Entry 1VQ5 (X-ray diffraction, 2.60 A resolution); this record covers chains 0 and Y of the 32 polymer chains in the assembly.

# Chain 0
Molecule: 23S ribosomal RNA
Source organism: Haloarcula marismortui
Sequence (2922 nucleotides; row label = number of the first residue in the row):
     2 UUGGCUACUAUGCCAGCUGGUGGAUUGCUCGGCUCAGGCGCUGAUGAAGG
    52 ACGUGCCAAGCUGCGAUAAGCCAUGGGGAGCCGCACGGAGGCGAAGAACC
   102 AUGGAUUUCCGAAUGAGAAUCUCUCUAACAAUUGCUUCGCGCAAUGAGGA
   152 ACCCCGAGAACUGAAACAUCUCAGUAUCGGGAGGAACAGAAAACGCAAUG
   202 UGAUGUCGUUAGUAACCGCGAGUGAACGCGAUACAGCCCAAACCGAAGCC
   252 CUCACGGGCAAUGUGGUGUCAGGGCUACCUCUCAUCAGCCGACCGUCUCG
   302 ACGAAGUCUCUUGGAACAGAGCGUGAUACAGGGUGACAACCCCGUACUCG
   352 AGACCAGUACGACGUGCGGUAGUGCCAGAGUAGCGGGGGUUGGAUAUCCC
   402 UCGCGAAUAACGCAGGCAUCGACUGCGAAGGCUAAACACAACCUGAGACC
   452 GAUAGUGAACAAGUAGUGUGAACGAACGCUGCAAAGUACCCUCAGAAGGG
   502 AGGCGAAAUAGAGCAUGAAAUCAGUUGGCGAUCGAGCGACAGGGCAUACA
   552 AGGUCCCUCGACGAAUGACCGACGCGCGAGCGUCCAGUAAGACUCACGGG
   602 AAGCCGAUGUUCUGUCGUACGUUUUGAAAAACGAGCCAGGGAGUGUGUCU
   652 GCAUGGCAAGUCUAACCGGAGUAUCCGGGGAGGCACAGGGAAACCGACAU
   702 GGCCGCAGGGCUUUGCCCGAGGGCCGCCGUCUUCAAGGGCGGGGAGCCAU
   752 GUGGACACGACCCGAAUCCGGACGAUCUACGCAUGGACAAGAUGAAGCGU
   802 GCCGAAAGGCACGUGGAAGUCUGUUAGAGUUGGUGUCCUACAAUACCCUC
   852 UCGUGAUCUAUGUGUAGGGGUGAAAGGCCCAUCGAGUCCGGCAACAGCUG
   902 GUUCCAAUCGAAACAUGUCGAAGCAUGACCUCCGCCGAGGUAGUCUGUGA
   952 GGUAGAGCGACCGAUUGGUGUGUCCGCCUCCGAGAGGAGUCGGCACACCU
  1002 GUCAAACUCCAAACUUACAGACGCCGUUUGACGCGGGGAUUCCGGUGCGC
  1052 GGGGUAAGCCUGUGUACCAGGAGGGGAACAACCCAGAGAUAGGUUAAGGU
  1102 CCCCAAGUGUGGAUUAAGUGUAAUCCUCUGAAGGUGGUCUCGAGCCCUAG
  1152 ACAGCCGGGAGGUGAGCUUAGAAGCAGCUACCCUCUAAGAAAAGCGUAAC
  1202 AGCUUACCGGCCGAGGUUUGAGGCGCCCAAAAUGAUCGGGACUCAAAUCC
  1252 ACCACCGAGACCUGUCCGUACCACUCAUACUGGUAAUCGAGUAGAUUGGC
  1302 GCUCUAAUUGGAUGGAAGUAGGGGUGAAAACUCCUAUGGACCGAUUAGUG
  1352 ACGAAAAUCCUGGCCAUAGUAGCAGCGAUAGUCGGGUGAGAACCCCGACG
  1402 GCCUAAUGGAUAAGGGUUCCUCAGCACUGCUGAUCAGCUGAGGGUUAGCC
  1452 GGUCCUAAGUCAUACCGCAACUCGACUAUGACGAAAUGGGAAACGGGUUA
  1502 AUAUUCCCGUGCCACUAUGCAGUGAAAGUUGACGCCCUGGGGUCGAUCAC
  1552 GCUGGGCAUUCGCCCAGUCGAACCGUCCAACUCCGUGGAAGCCGUAAUGG
  1602 CAGGAAGCGGACGAACGGCGGCAUAGGGAAACGUGAUUCAACCUGGGGCC
  1652 CAUGAAAAGACGAGCAUAGUGUCCGUACCGAGAACCGACACAGGUGUCCA
  1702 UGGCGGCGAAAGCCAAGGCCUGUCGGGAGCAACCAACGUUAGGGAAUUCG
  1752 GCAAGUUAGUCCCGUACCUUCGGAAGAAGGGAUGCCUGCUCCGGAACGGA
  1802 GCAGGUCGCAGUGACUCGGAAGCUCGGACUGUCUAGUAACAACAUAGGUG
  1852 ACCGCAAAUCCGCAAGGACUCGUACGGUCACUGAAUCCUGCCCAGUGCAG
  1902 GUAUCUGAACACCUCGUACAAGAGGACGAAGGACCUGUCAACGGCGGGGG
  1952 UAACUAUGACCCUCUUAAGGUAGCGUAGUACCUUGCCGCAUCAGUAGCGG
  2002 CUUGCAUGAAUGGAUUAACCAGAGCUUCACUGUCCCAACGUUGGGCCCGG
  2052 UGAACUGUACAUUCCAGUGCGGAGUCUGGAGACACCCAGGGGGAAGCGAA
  2102 GACCCUAUGGAGCUUUACUGCAGGCUGUCGCUGAGACGUGGUCGCCGAUG
  2152 UGCAGCAUAGGUAGGAGACACUACACAGGUACCCGCGCUAGCGGGCCACC
  2202 GAGUCAACAGUGAAAUACUACCCGUCGGUGACUGCGACUCUCACUCCGGG
  2252 AGGAGGACACCGAUAGCCGGGCAGUUUGACUGGGGCGGUACGCGCUCGAA
  2302 AAGAUAUCGAGCGCGCCCUAUGGCUAUCUCAGCCGGGACAGAGACCCGGC
  2352 GAAGAGUGCAAGAGCAAAAGAUAGCUUGACAGUGUUCUUCCCAACGAGGA
  2402 ACGCUGACGCGAAAGCGUGGUCUAGCGAACCAAUUAGCCUGCUUGAUGCG
  2452 GGCAAUUGAUGACAGAAAAGCUACCCUAGGGAUAACAGAGUCGUCACUCG
  2502 CAAGAGCACAUAUCGACCGAGUGGCUUGCUACCUCGAUGUCGGUUCCCUC
  2552 CAUCCUGCCCGUGCAGAAGCGGGCAAGGGUGAGGUUGUUCGCCUAUUAAA
  2602 GGAGGUCGUGAGCUGGGUUUAGACCGUCGUGAGACAGGUCGGCUGCUAUC
  2652 UACUGGGUGUGUAAUGGUGUCUGACAAGAACGACCGUAUAGUACGAGAGG
  2702 AACUACGGUUGGUGGCCACUGGUGUACCGGUUGUUCGAGAGAGCACGUGC
  2752 CGGGUAGCCACGCCACACGGGGUAAGAGCUGAACGCAUCUAAGCUCGAAA
  2802 CCCACUUGGAAAAGAGACACCGCCGAGGUCCCGCGUACAAGACGCGGUCG
  2852 AUAGACUCGGGGUGUGCGCGUCGAGGUAACGAGACGUUAAGCCCACGAGC
  2902 ACUAACAGACCAAAGCCAUCAU
Disordered / not traced: 2-9, 126-127, 715, 971-998, 1560, 1952-1963, 2137-2236, 2339-2343, 2665-2666, 2915-2923
Construct notes: modified residue (628, 2587-2588, 2619, 2621)
Modified positions: 1MA (6-hydro-1-methyladenosine-5'-monophosphate) at position 628, OMU (o2'-methyluridine 5'-monophosphate) at position 2587, OMG (o2'-methylguanosine-5'-monophosphate) at position 2588, UR3 (3-methyluridine-5'-monophoshate) at position 2619, PSU (pseudouridine-5'-monophosphate) at position 2621
Ion coordination: Mg2+ site 1 near G28 (its only coordinating residue here); Na+ site 1: C40, G41, C443; Na+ site 2: G56, A59, G61; Na+ site 3: G66, U108; Mg2+ site 2 near U115 (its only coordinating residue here); Na+ site 4 near C130 (its only coordinating residue here); Na+ site 5: C141, G142; Mg2+ site 3: C162, U2276; K+ site 1 near U163 (its only coordinating residue here); Mg2+ site 4: A165, A167, C168; Na+ site 6: A165, A166, A167; Mg2+ site 5 near A166 (its only coordinating residue here); 60 more Na+ sites not listed; 82 more Mg2+ sites not listed; 2 more K+ sites not listed

# Chain Y
Molecule: 50S ribosomal protein L32E
Source organism: Haloarcula marismortui
Reference sequence: P12736 (RL32_HALMA); residue numbers follow UniProt; this construct covers 0-240
Amino-acid sequence (241 residues; numbered 0 to 240; the number before each row is that of its first residue; numbering starts at 0):
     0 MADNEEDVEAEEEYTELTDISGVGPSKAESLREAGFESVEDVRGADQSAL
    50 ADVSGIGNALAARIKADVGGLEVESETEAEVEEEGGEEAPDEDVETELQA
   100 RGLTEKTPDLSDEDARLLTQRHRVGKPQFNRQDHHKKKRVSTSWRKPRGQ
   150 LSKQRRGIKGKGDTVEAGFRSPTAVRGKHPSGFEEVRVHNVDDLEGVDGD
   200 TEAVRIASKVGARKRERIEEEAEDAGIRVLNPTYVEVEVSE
Disordered / not traced: 0-94, 237-240
Ion coordination: Mg2+ near His133 (its only coordinating residue here)

# Interface between chain 0 and chain Y
Pairs across the interface (169):
  G320(0) - Arg212(Y)  hydrogen bond to the sugar
  A521(0) - Lys137(Y)  salt bridge to the phosphate
  U522(0) - Lys137(Y)  salt bridge to the phosphate
  G537(0) - Lys135(Y)  hydrogen bond to the sugar
  G537(0) - Lys160(Y)  sugar contact
  C538(0) - His134(Y)  salt bridge to the phosphate
  C538(0) - Lys135(Y)  salt bridge to the phosphate
  G539(0) - His134(Y)  hydrogen bond to the phosphate
  G539(0) - Gly159(Y)  hydrogen bond to the base
  A540(0) - Gln127(Y)  hydrogen bond to the phosphate
  A540(0) - Gly159(Y)  sugar contact
  A540(0) - Gly161(Y)  sugar contact
  C541(0) - Pro126(Y)  phosphate contact
  C541(0) - Gln127(Y)  hydrogen bond to the phosphate
  A551(0) - Tyr233(Y)  phosphate contact
  A552(0) - Arg204(Y)  hydrogen bond to the phosphate
  A552(0) - Leu229(Y)  sugar contact
  A552(0) - Pro231(Y)  phosphate contact
  A552(0) - Tyr233(Y)  hydrogen bond to the phosphate
  G553(0) - His178(Y)  salt bridge to the phosphate
  G553(0) - Pro179(Y)  sugar contact
  G553(0) - Arg204(Y)  salt bridge to the phosphate
  G554(0) - His178(Y)  salt bridge to the phosphate
  G554(0) - Ser180(Y)  phosphate contact
  G554(0) - Arg227(Y)  salt bridge to the phosphate
  U555(0) - His121(Y)  phosphate contact
  U555(0) - Pro179(Y)  phosphate contact
  C556(0) - His121(Y)  salt bridge to the phosphate
  C594(0) - Arg122(Y)  hydrogen bond to the sugar
  U595(0) - Thr118(Y)  phosphate contact
  U595(0) - Arg122(Y)  salt bridge to the phosphate
  C617(0) - Lys158(Y)  hydrogen bond to the sugar
  C617(0) - Gly159(Y)  base contact
  G618(0) - Lys158(Y)  sugar contact
  G618(0) - Lys160(Y)  hydrogen bond to the sugar
  A620(0) - Asp132(Y)  hydrogen bond to the sugar
  A620(0) - Lys135(Y)  hydrogen bond to the sugar
  A620(0) - Lys152(Y)  phosphate contact
  A620(0) - Lys160(Y)  salt bridge to the phosphate
  C621(0) - Gln131(Y)  hydrogen bond to the phosphate
  C621(0) - Asp132(Y)  sugar contact
  C621(0) - Ser151(Y)  phosphate contact
  C621(0) - Lys152(Y)  salt bridge to the phosphate
  G622(0) - Gln131(Y)  hydrogen bond to the phosphate
  G622(0) - Arg147(Y)  phosphate contact
  G622(0) - Gly148(Y)  hydrogen bond to the phosphate
  G622(0) - Ser151(Y)  phosphate contact
  U623(0) - Gly148(Y)  phosphate contact
  U623(0) - Gln149(Y)  hydrogen bond to the phosphate
  U623(0) - Leu150(Y)  base contact
  U624(0) - Leu150(Y)  base contact
  U625(0) - Leu150(Y)  base contact
  1MA_628(0) - Leu150(Y)  sugar contact
  A629(0) - Lys152(Y)  salt bridge to the phosphate
  C637(0) - Lys136(Y)  salt bridge to the phosphate
  C637(0) - Arg138(Y)  salt bridge to the phosphate
  C638(0) - Lys136(Y)  phosphate contact
  C638(0) - Lys137(Y)  hydrogen bond to the phosphate
  C638(0) - Arg138(Y)  salt bridge to the phosphate
  A639(0) - Arg138(Y)  phosphate contact
  C905(0) - Arg144(Y)  salt bridge to the phosphate
  C906(0) - Trp143(Y)  phosphate contact
  C906(0) - Arg144(Y)  phosphate contact
  C906(0) - Lys145(Y)  hydrogen bond to the phosphate
  C906(0) - Arg147(Y)  salt bridge to the phosphate
  A907(0) - Trp143(Y)  hydrogen bond to the phosphate
  A907(0) - Lys145(Y)  phosphate contact
  A907(0) - Val164(Y)  sugar contact
  A908(0) - Glu165(Y)  phosphate contact
  A908(0) - Ala166(Y)  hydrogen bond to the phosphate
  G1071(0) - Gln149(Y)  phosphate contact
  G1071(0) - Arg154(Y)  sugar contact
  G1072(0) - Arg154(Y)  salt bridge to the phosphate
  G1072(0) - Arg155(Y)  phosphate contact
  A1073(0) - Arg155(Y)  sugar contact
  A1073(0) - Gly156(Y)  hydrogen bond to the sugar
  A1073(0) - Ile157(Y)  phosphate contact
  G1074(0) - Ile157(Y)  phosphate contact
  G1074(0) - Lys158(Y)  hydrogen bond to the phosphate
  G1075(0) - Lys158(Y)  salt bridge to the phosphate
  G1089(0) - Glu165(Y)  hydrogen bond to the sugar
  G1089(0) - Gly167(Y)  hydrogen bond to the base
  A1090(0) - Gly167(Y)  sugar contact
  A1090(0) - Phe168(Y)  sugar contact
  U1091(0) - Val123(Y)  sugar contact
  G1260(0) - Lys158(Y)  base contact
  U1266(0) - Arg115(Y)  hydrogen bond to the phosphate
  U1266(0) - Gln119(Y)  hydrogen bond to the sugar
  C1267(0) - Arg115(Y)  salt bridge to the phosphate
  C1267(0) - Leu116(Y)  sugar contact
  C1267(0) - Gln119(Y)  sugar contact
  C1267(0) - Pro171(Y)  sugar contact
  C1268(0) - Ala166(Y)  hydrogen bond to the sugar
  C1268(0) - Gly167(Y)  base contact
  C1268(0) - Arg169(Y)  sugar contact
  C1268(0) - Ser170(Y)  sugar contact
  C1268(0) - Pro171(Y)  phosphate contact
  C1268(0) - Thr172(Y)  hydrogen bond to the phosphate
  C1268(0) - Arg175(Y)  hydrogen bond to the phosphate
  G1269(0) - Ala166(Y)  sugar contact
  G1269(0) - Arg175(Y)  salt bridge to the phosphate
  U1293(0) - Gln149(Y)  hydrogen bond to the sugar
  U1293(0) - Arg154(Y)  sugar contact
  A1294(0) - Gln149(Y)  phosphate contact
  G1311(0) - His188(Y)  sugar contact
  G1311(0) - Asn189(Y)  phosphate contact
  G1311(0) - Lys208(Y)  base contact
  G1312(0) - His188(Y)  sugar contact
  G1312(0) - Asn189(Y)  phosphate contact
  G1312(0) - Lys208(Y)  hydrogen bond to the sugar
  G1312(0) - Val209(Y)  hydrogen bond to the sugar
  G1312(0) - Lys213(Y)  salt bridge to the phosphate
  A1313(0) - Lys208(Y)  sugar contact
  A1313(0) - Val209(Y)  phosphate contact
  A1313(0) - Gly210(Y)  hydrogen bond to the phosphate
  A1313(0) - Lys213(Y)  salt bridge to the phosphate
  G1315(0) - Ala211(Y)  hydrogen bond to the phosphate
  G1315(0) - Arg212(Y)  hydrogen bond to the base
  G1315(0) - Glu215(Y)  hydrogen bond to the base
  G1316(0) - Gly210(Y)  phosphate contact
  G1316(0) - Ala211(Y)  hydrogen bond to the phosphate
  A1317(0) - Lys208(Y)  phosphate contact
  A1318(0) - Lys208(Y)  phosphate contact
  G1324(0) - Arg204(Y)  base contact
  G1325(0) - Pro179(Y)  sugar contact
  U1326(0) - Arg120(Y)  phosphate contact
  U1326(0) - Gly176(Y)  phosphate contact
  U1326(0) - Lys177(Y)  sugar contact
  G1327(0) - Arg120(Y)  salt bridge to the phosphate
  G1327(0) - Lys125(Y)  hydrogen bond to the base
  G1327(0) - Arg169(Y)  hydrogen bond to the phosphate
  G1327(0) - Ser170(Y)  phosphate contact
  G1327(0) - Arg175(Y)  phosphate contact
  G1327(0) - Gly176(Y)  hydrogen bond to the phosphate
  A1328(0) - Phe128(Y)  sugar contact
  A1328(0) - Val164(Y)  sugar contact
  A1328(0) - Glu165(Y)  base contact
  A1328(0) - Ala166(Y)  hydrogen bond to the base
  A1328(0) - Phe168(Y)  sugar contact
  A1328(0) - Arg169(Y)  salt bridge to the phosphate
  A1328(0) - Ser170(Y)  hydrogen bond to the phosphate
  A1328(0) - Arg175(Y)  salt bridge to the phosphate
  A1329(0) - Lys125(Y)  salt bridge to the phosphate
  A1329(0) - Phe128(Y)  phosphate contact
  A1329(0) - Trp143(Y)  phosphate contact
  A1329(0) - Val164(Y)  sugar contact
  A1329(0) - Arg169(Y)  base contact
  A1330(0) - Ser142(Y)  phosphate contact
  A1330(0) - Trp143(Y)  hydrogen bond to the phosphate
  A1331(0) - Ser142(Y)  hydrogen bond to the phosphate
  A1331(0) - Arg144(Y)  salt bridge to the phosphate
  U1333(0) - Arg186(Y)  hydrogen bond to the phosphate
  U1333(0) - Arg204(Y)  sugar contact
  C1334(0) - Arg186(Y)  salt bridge to the phosphate
  C1334(0) - Arg204(Y)  hydrogen bond to the sugar
  C1334(0) - Ile205(Y)  sugar contact
  C1334(0) - Ala206(Y)  phosphate contact
  C1334(0) - Ser207(Y)  hydrogen bond to the phosphate
  C1334(0) - Asn230(Y)  hydrogen bond to the phosphate
  C1335(0) - Ser207(Y)  phosphate contact
  C1335(0) - Asn230(Y)  hydrogen bond to the phosphate
  C1343(0) - Lys208(Y)  hydrogen bond to the sugar
  G1344(0) - Lys208(Y)  hydrogen bond to the sugar
  A1356(0) - Arg130(Y)  salt bridge to the phosphate
  A1356(0) - Asp132(Y)  base contact
  A1356(0) - Lys136(Y)  base contact
  A1356(0) - Arg138(Y)  hydrogen bond to the base
  A1356(0) - Val139(Y)  base contact
  U2059(0) - Lys136(Y)  hydrogen bond to the sugar
Interface residues without a listed pair, chain 0 (76 interface residues in all): A319, C596, G636, G1290, U1314, A2060
Interface residues without a listed pair, chain Y (80 interface residues in all): Glu112, Gln153, Asp162, Val174, Glu184, Arg214, Arg216

# In short
The interface between chain 0 and chain Y involves 76 residues on one side and 80 on the other, with 54
hydrogen bonds and 31 salt bridges. Polar pairs include G539(0)-Gly159(Y), G1089(0)-Gly167(Y) and
G1315(0)-Arg212(Y). C40(0), G41(0) and C443(0) form the Na+ site 1.
Here chain 0 is 23S ribosomal RNA and chain Y is 50S ribosomal protein L32E, both from Haloarcula marismortui.
Entry 1VQ5 (The structure of the transition state analogue "RAA" bound to the large ribosomal subunit of
haloarcula ...) was determined by X-ray diffraction together with 1VQ4, 1VQ8, 1VQ9, 1VQK, 1VQL, 1VQM, 1VQO and
1VQP from the same study.
